Entry 2J8U (X-ray diffraction, 2.88 A resolution); this record covers chains A and B of the 5 polymer chains in the assembly.

Chain A:
Molecule: HLA class I histocompatibility antigen, A-2 alpha chain
Source organism: Homo sapiens
Notes: fragment: ecto-domain, residues 25-299
Reference sequence: P01892 (1A02_HUMAN); residues 1-275 here correspond to UniProt positions 25-299 (UniProt number = residue number + 24)
Sequence (275 residues; row label = number of the first residue in the row):
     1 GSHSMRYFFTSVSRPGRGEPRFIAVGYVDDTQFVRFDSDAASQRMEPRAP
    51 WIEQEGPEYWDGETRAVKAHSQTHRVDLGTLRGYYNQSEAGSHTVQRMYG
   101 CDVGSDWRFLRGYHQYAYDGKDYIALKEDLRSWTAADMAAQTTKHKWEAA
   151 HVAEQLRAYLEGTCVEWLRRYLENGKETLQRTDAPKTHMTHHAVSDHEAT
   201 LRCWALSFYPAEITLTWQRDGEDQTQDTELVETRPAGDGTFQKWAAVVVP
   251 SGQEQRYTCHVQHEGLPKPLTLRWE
Cystine bridges: C101-C164, C203-C259
Differences from the reference sequence: engineered mutation A66 (Lys90 in P01892)
From the paper describing this entry:
  - mutagenesis - K66A: abolished signaling
  - mutagenesis - E166A: unchanged signaling

Chain B:
Molecule: Beta-2-microglobulin
Source organism: Homo sapiens
Reference sequence: P61769 (B2MG_HUMAN); residues 1-99 here correspond to UniProt positions 21-119 (UniProt number = residue number + 20)
Sequence (100 residues; row label = number of the first residue in the row; numbering starts at 0):
     0 MIQRTPKIQVYSRHPAENGKSNFLNCYVSGFHPSDIEVDLLKNGERIEKV
    50 EHSDLSFSKDWSFYLLYYTEFTPTEKDEYACRVNHVTLSQPKIVKWDRDM
Cystine bridges: C25-C80
Differences from the reference sequence: initiating methionine (0)
Curated features (UniProtKB/Swiss-Prot):
  - modified residue: Q2 (Pyrrolidone carboxylic acid)
  - glycosylation: I1 (N-linked (Glc) (glycation) isoleucine), K19 (N-linked (Glc) (glycation) lysine), K41 (N-linked (Glc) (glycation) lysine), K48 (N-linked (Glc) (glycation) lysine), K58 (N-linked (Glc) (glycation) lysine), K91 (N-linked (Glc) (glycation) lysine), K94 (N-linked (Glc) (glycation) lysine)

How chain A and chain B interact:
Contacting residue pairs (56; chain A residue first):
  R6(A) - K58(B)
  F8(A) - S55(B)
  F8(A) - F56(B)
  F9(A) - F56(B)
  T10(A) - L54(B)
  T10(A) - F56(B)
  T10(A) - F62(B)
  V12(A) - S33(B)
  I23(A) - L54(B)  hydrophobic
  V25(A) - D53(B)
  V25(A) - L54(B)
  V25(A) - S55(B)
  Y27(A) - S55(B)
  Y27(A) - Y63(B)
  Q32(A) - D53(B)  hydrogen bond
  R35(A) - D53(B)  salt bridge
  R48(A) - D53(B)  salt bridge
  S92(A) - M0(B)
  T94(A) - F62(B)
  Q96(A) - H31(B)
  Q96(A) - F56(B)
  Q96(A) - W60(B)  hydrogen bond (side chain-backbone)
  Q96(A) - F62(B)
  R97(A) - F56(B)
  M98(A) - F56(B)  hydrophobic
  Y113(A) - K58(B)
  Q115(A) - W60(B)
  Y116(A) - W60(B)
  A117(A) - W60(B)  hydrophobic
  D119(A) - I1(B)
  D119(A) - H31(B)
  G120(A) - I1(B)
  G120(A) - H31(B)  hydrogen bond (backbone-side chain)
  G120(A) - W60(B)
  K121(A) - I1(B)
  D122(A) - W60(B)  hydrogen bond
  T190(A) - M99(B)  hydrogen bond (side chain-backbone)
  H192(A) - D98(B)  hydrogen bond (side chain-backbone)
  H192(A) - M99(B)  hydrogen bond (side chain-backbone)
  R202(A) - M99(B)  hydrogen bond (side chain-backbone)
  W204(A) - M99(B)  hydrogen bond (side chain-backbone)
  V231(A) - Q8(B)
  E232(A) - Q8(B)  hydrogen bond (backbone-side chain)
  T233(A) - Y26(B)
  R234(A) - Q8(B)  hydrogen bond
  R234(A) - Y10(B)
  P235(A) - Y10(B)  hydrogen bond (backbone-side chain)
  P235(A) - N24(B)
  P235(A) - Y26(B)
  P235(A) - L65(B)  hydrophobic
  A236(A) - R12(B)  hydrogen bond (backbone-side chain)
  A236(A) - N24(B)  hydrogen bond (backbone-side chain)
  G237(A) - R12(B)  hydrogen bond (backbone-side chain)
  Q242(A) - Y10(B)
  Q242(A) - S11(B)
  Q242(A) - R12(B)  hydrogen bond (side chain-backbone)
Interface residues without a listed pair, chain A (37 interface residues in all): D238
Interface residues without a listed pair, chain B (24 interface residues in all): H13, S28, P32

In short:
The interface between chain A and chain B involves 37 residues on one side and 24 on the other; the contacts
include 16 hydrogen bonds and 2 salt bridges. Polar contacts include R35(A)-D53(B), R48(A)-D53(B) and
Q32(A)-D53(B). From the paper: K66A of chain A abolishes signaling; E166A of chain A leaves signaling
unchanged.
Here chain A is HLA class I histocompatibility antigen, A-2 alpha chain and chain B is Beta-2-microglobulin,
both from Homo sapiens. Entry 2J8U (Large CDR3a loop alteration as a function of MHC mutation) was determined
by X-ray diffraction together with 2JCC and 2UWE from the same study.
